Entry 2CXF (X-ray diffraction, 3.07 A resolution); this record covers chain A.

Chain A:
Name: rap2 interacting protein x
From: Mus musculus
Notes: fragment: RUN domain
UniProt: Q9D394 (Q9D394_MOUSE); residues 83-265 here correspond to UniProt positions 65-247 (UniProt number = residue number - 18)
Sequence (190 residues; numbered 76 to 265; the number before each row is that of its first residue):
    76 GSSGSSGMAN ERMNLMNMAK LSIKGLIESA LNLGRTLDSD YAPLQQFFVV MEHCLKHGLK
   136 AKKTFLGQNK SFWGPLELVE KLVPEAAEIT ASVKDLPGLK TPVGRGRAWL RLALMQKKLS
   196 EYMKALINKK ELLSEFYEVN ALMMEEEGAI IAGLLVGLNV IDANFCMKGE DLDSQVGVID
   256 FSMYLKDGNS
Not modelled in the structure: 76-82, 250-265
Construct notes: cloning artifact (76-82); modified residue (83, 88, 91, 93, 126, 190, 198, 218-219, 242, 258)
Modified / non-standard residues: Mse83, Mse88, Mse91, Mse93, Mse126, Mse190, Mse198, Mse218, Mse219, Mse242 (selenomethionine; parent Met); Mse258 (selenomethionine)

In short:
Chain A is rap2 interacting protein x (Mus musculus); the structure, RUN domain of Rap2 interacting protein x,
crystallized in C2 space group, was determined by X-ray diffraction (same publication as 2DWG, 2DWK and 2CXL).
